PDB entry 8GJ0 | electron microscopy, 2.90 A resolution | chains D and E of the 10 polymer chains in the assembly

Chain D:
Molecule: DNA polymerase III subunit tau
From: Escherichia coli K-12
Notes: EC 2.7.7.7
UniProt: P06710 (DPO3X_ECOLI); residues 1-643 here = UniProt positions 1-643
Sequence (643 residues; row label = number of the first residue in the row):
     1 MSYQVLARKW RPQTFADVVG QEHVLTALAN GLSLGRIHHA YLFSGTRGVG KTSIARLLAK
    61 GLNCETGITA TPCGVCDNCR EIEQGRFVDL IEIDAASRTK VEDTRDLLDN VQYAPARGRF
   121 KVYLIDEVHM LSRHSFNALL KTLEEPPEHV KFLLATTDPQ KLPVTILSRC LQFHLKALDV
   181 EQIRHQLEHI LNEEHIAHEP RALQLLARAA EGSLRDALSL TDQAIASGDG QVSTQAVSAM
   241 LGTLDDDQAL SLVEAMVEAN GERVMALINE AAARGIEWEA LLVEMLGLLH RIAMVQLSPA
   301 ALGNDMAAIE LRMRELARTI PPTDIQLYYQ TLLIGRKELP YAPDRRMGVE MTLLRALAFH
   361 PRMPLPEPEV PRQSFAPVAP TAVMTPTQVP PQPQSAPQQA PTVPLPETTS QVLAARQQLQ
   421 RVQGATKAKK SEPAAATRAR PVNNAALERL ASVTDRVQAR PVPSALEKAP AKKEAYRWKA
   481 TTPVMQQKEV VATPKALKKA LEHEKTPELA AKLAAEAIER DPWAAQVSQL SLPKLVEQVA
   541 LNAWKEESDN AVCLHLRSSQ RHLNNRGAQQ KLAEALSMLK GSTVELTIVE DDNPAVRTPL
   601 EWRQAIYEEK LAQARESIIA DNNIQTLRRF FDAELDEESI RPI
Not modelled in the structure: 1-2, 363-643
Curated features (UniProtKB/Swiss-Prot):
  - binding site (ATP): Gly45 to Thr52
  - binding site (Zn(2+)): Cys64, Cys73, Cys76, Cys79
Ion coordination: Mg2+: Thr52 (together with ADP); Zn2+: Cys64, Cys73, Cys76, Cys79
Residues lining bound ligands:
  - ADP (adenosine-5'-diphosphate): Leu6, Ala7, Arg8, Trp10, Arg11, Pro12, Asp17, Val18, Val19, Gln21, Arg47, Gly48, Val49, Gly50, Lys51, Thr52, Ser53, Leu178, Leu214, Arg215, Leu218
  - tetrafluoroaluminate (ALF), molecule 1: Thr46, Arg47, Gly48, Lys51, Thr52, Asp126, Glu127, Thr157, Arg215
  - tetrafluoroaluminate (ALF), molecule 2: Glu144, Thr165, Arg169

Chain E:
Molecule: DNA polymerase III subunit delta'
From: Escherichia coli K-12
Notes: EC 2.7.7.7
UniProt: P28631 (HOLB_ECOLI); numbering as in UniProt (aligned over 1-334)
Sequence (334 residues; row label = number of the first residue in the row):
     1 MRWYPWLRPD FEKLVASYQA GRGHHALLIQ ALPGMGDDAL IYALSRYLLC QQPQGHKSCG
    61 HCRGCQLMQA GTHPDYYTLA PEKGKNTLGV DAVREVTEKL NEHARLGGAK VVWVTDAALL
   121 TDAAANALLK TLEEPPAETW FFLATREPER LLATLRSRCR LHYLAPPPEQ YAVTWLSREV
   181 TMSQDALLAA LRLSAGSPGA ALALFQGDNW QARETLCQAL AYSVPSGDWY SLLAALNHEQ
   241 APARLHWLAT LLMDALKRHH GAAQVTNVDV PGLVAELANH LSPSRLQAIL GDVCHIREQL
   301 MSVTGINREL LITDLLLRIE HYLQPGVVLP VPHL
Ion coordination: Zn2+: Cys50, Cys59, Cys62, Cys65
Residues lining bound ligands: tetrafluoroaluminate (ALF): Glu133, Thr154, Arg158

Chain D / chain E interface:
Pairs across the interface (63; chain D residue first):
  Tyr3(D) - Gly21(E)
  Tyr3(D) - Arg22(E)
  Val5(D) - His24(E)
  Val5(D) - His25(E)
  Arg8(D) - Glu133(E)
  Arg8(D) - Glu134(E)
  Arg8(D) - Pro135(E)  hydrogen bond (side chain-backbone)
  Arg11(D) - Glu133(E)  salt bridge
  Arg11(D) - Glu134(E)  salt bridge
  Arg47(D) - Ala153(E)  hydrogen bond (side chain-backbone)
  Arg56(D) - Glu134(E)  salt bridge
  Glu92(D) - Lys130(E)  salt bridge
  Asp94(D) - Lys130(E)
  Ala96(D) - Arg94(E)
  Ala96(D) - Asn126(E)
  Ala96(D) - Ala127(E)  hydrophobic
  Ser97(D) - Arg94(E)
  Ser97(D) - Ala127(E)
  Lys100(D) - Arg94(E)
  Asp126(D) - Lys130(E)
  His129(D) - Asn126(E)
  Met130(D) - Ala123(E)  hydrophobic
  Met130(D) - Asn126(E)  hydrogen bond
  Arg215(D) - Glu133(E)  salt bridge
  Arg215(D) - Ser157(E)
  Arg215(D) - Arg158(E)
  Asp216(D) - Ser157(E)
  Ser219(D) - Ser157(E)
  Asp222(D) - His24(E)
  Gln223(D) - Arg160(E)
  Gln223(D) - Leu161(E)
  Ala226(D) - Arg160(E)
  Glu262(D) - Gly261(E)
  Glu262(D) - Ala262(E)
  Glu262(D) - Ala263(E)
  Met265(D) - Lys257(E)
  Met265(D) - Ala262(E)  hydrophobic
  Asn269(D) - Gln264(E)  hydrogen bond
  Lys337(D) - Leu334(E)  hydrogen bond (side chain-backbone)
  Glu338(D) - His333(E)
  Pro340(D) - Glu147(E)
  Pro340(D) - Arg150(E)  hydrogen bond (backbone-side chain)
  Tyr341(D) - Arg150(E)
  Tyr341(D) - Glu298(E)
  Ala342(D) - Arg146(E)
  Ala342(D) - Glu147(E)
  Pro343(D) - His246(E)
  Pro343(D) - Arg297(E)
  Asp344(D) - Ala195(E)
  Arg345(D) - Glu149(E)  salt bridge
  Arg346(D) - Gln264(E)
  Met347(D) - His246(E)
  Met347(D) - Thr250(E)
  Met347(D) - Met253(E)
  Glu350(D) - Met253(E)
  Glu350(D) - Lys257(E)  salt bridge
  Met351(D) - Met253(E)
  Met351(D) - Leu290(E)  hydrophobic
  Leu354(D) - His260(E)
  Leu354(D) - Gln287(E)  hydrogen bond (backbone-side chain)
  Arg355(D) - Gln287(E)
  Arg355(D) - Pro332(E)
  Ala358(D) - Gln287(E)
Also at the interface, not in a pair above, chain D (44 interface residues in all): Ile93, Thr99, Glu127, Ser227, Ile334, Leu357
Also at the interface, not in a pair above, chain E (46 interface residues in all): Gly23, Gln30, Asp122, Leu129, Thr154, Cys159, Leu256, Cys294

Overview:
The interface between chain D and chain E involves 44 residues on one side and 46 on the other, with 7
hydrogen bonds and 7 salt bridges. Polar contacts include Arg11(D)-Glu133(E), Arg11(D)-Glu134(E) and
Arg56(D)-Glu134(E). One tetrafluoroaluminate molecule is bound between chain D and chain E.
Chain D is DNA polymerase III subunit tau and chain E is DNA polymerase III subunit delta', both from
Escherichia coli K-12; the structure, E. coli clamp loader with open clamp on primed template DNA (form 1),
was determined by electron microscopy, deposited together with 8GIY, 8GIZ, 8GJ1, 8GJ2 and 8GJ3.
